PDB entry 1VQO | X-ray diffraction, 2.20 A resolution | chains 0 and B of the 32 polymer chains in the assembly

[Chain 0]
Molecule: 23S ribosomal RNA
Source organism: Haloarcula marismortui
Sequence (2922 nucleotides; row label = number of the first residue in the row):
     2 UUGGCUACUAUGCCAGCUGGUGGAUUGCUCGGCUCAGGCGCUGAUGAAGG
    52 ACGUGCCAAGCUGCGAUAAGCCAUGGGGAGCCGCACGGAGGCGAAGAACC
   102 AUGGAUUUCCGAAUGAGAAUCUCUCUAACAAUUGCUUCGCGCAAUGAGGA
   152 ACCCCGAGAACUGAAACAUCUCAGUAUCGGGAGGAACAGAAAACGCAAUG
   202 UGAUGUCGUUAGUAACCGCGAGUGAACGCGAUACAGCCCAAACCGAAGCC
   252 CUCACGGGCAAUGUGGUGUCAGGGCUACCUCUCAUCAGCCGACCGUCUCG
   302 ACGAAGUCUCUUGGAACAGAGCGUGAUACAGGGUGACAACCCCGUACUCG
   352 AGACCAGUACGACGUGCGGUAGUGCCAGAGUAGCGGGGGUUGGAUAUCCC
   402 UCGCGAAUAACGCAGGCAUCGACUGCGAAGGCUAAACACAACCUGAGACC
   452 GAUAGUGAACAAGUAGUGUGAACGAACGCUGCAAAGUACCCUCAGAAGGG
   502 AGGCGAAAUAGAGCAUGAAAUCAGUUGGCGAUCGAGCGACAGGGCAUACA
   552 AGGUCCCUCGACGAAUGACCGACGCGCGAGCGUCCAGUAAGACUCACGGG
   602 AAGCCGAUGUUCUGUCGUACGUUUUGAAAAACGAGCCAGGGAGUGUGUCU
   652 GCAUGGCAAGUCUAACCGGAGUAUCCGGGGAGGCACAGGGAAACCGACAU
   702 GGCCGCAGGGCUUUGCCCGAGGGCCGCCGUCUUCAAGGGCGGGGAGCCAU
   752 GUGGACACGACCCGAAUCCGGACGAUCUACGCAUGGACAAGAUGAAGCGU
   802 GCCGAAAGGCACGUGGAAGUCUGUUAGAGUUGGUGUCCUACAAUACCCUC
   852 UCGUGAUCUAUGUGUAGGGGUGAAAGGCCCAUCGAGUCCGGCAACAGCUG
   902 GUUCCAAUCGAAACAUGUCGAAGCAUGACCUCCGCCGAGGUAGUCUGUGA
   952 GGUAGAGCGACCGAUUGGUGUGUCCGCCUCCGAGAGGAGUCGGCACACCU
  1002 GUCAAACUCCAAACUUACAGACGCCGUUUGACGCGGGGAUUCCGGUGCGC
  1052 GGGGUAAGCCUGUGUACCAGGAGGGGAACAACCCAGAGAUAGGUUAAGGU
  1102 CCCCAAGUGUGGAUUAAGUGUAAUCCUCUGAAGGUGGUCUCGAGCCCUAG
  1152 ACAGCCGGGAGGUGAGCUUAGAAGCAGCUACCCUCUAAGAAAAGCGUAAC
  1202 AGCUUACCGGCCGAGGUUUGAGGCGCCCAAAAUGAUCGGGACUCAAAUCC
  1252 ACCACCGAGACCUGUCCGUACCACUCAUACUGGUAAUCGAGUAGAUUGGC
  1302 GCUCUAAUUGGAUGGAAGUAGGGGUGAAAACUCCUAUGGACCGAUUAGUG
  1352 ACGAAAAUCCUGGCCAUAGUAGCAGCGAUAGUCGGGUGAGAACCCCGACG
  1402 GCCUAAUGGAUAAGGGUUCCUCAGCACUGCUGAUCAGCUGAGGGUUAGCC
  1452 GGUCCUAAGUCAUACCGCAACUCGACUAUGACGAAAUGGGAAACGGGUUA
  1502 AUAUUCCCGUGCCACUAUGCAGUGAAAGUUGACGCCCUGGGGUCGAUCAC
  1552 GCUGGGCAUUCGCCCAGUCGAACCGUCCAACUCCGUGGAAGCCGUAAUGG
  1602 CAGGAAGCGGACGAACGGCGGCAUAGGGAAACGUGAUUCAACCUGGGGCC
  1652 CAUGAAAAGACGAGCAUAGUGUCCGUACCGAGAACCGACACAGGUGUCCA
  1702 UGGCGGCGAAAGCCAAGGCCUGUCGGGAGCAACCAACGUUAGGGAAUUCG
  1752 GCAAGUUAGUCCCGUACCUUCGGAAGAAGGGAUGCCUGCUCCGGAACGGA
  1802 GCAGGUCGCAGUGACUCGGAAGCUCGGACUGUCUAGUAACAACAUAGGUG
  1852 ACCGCAAAUCCGCAAGGACUCGUACGGUCACUGAAUCCUGCCCAGUGCAG
  1902 GUAUCUGAACACCUCGUACAAGAGGACGAAGGACCUGUCAACGGCGGGGG
  1952 UAACUAUGACCCUCUUAAGGUAGCGUAGUACCUUGCCGCAUCAGUAGCGG
  2002 CUUGCAUGAAUGGAUUAACCAGAGCUUCACUGUCCCAACGUUGGGCCCGG
  2052 UGAACUGUACAUUCCAGUGCGGAGUCUGGAGACACCCAGGGGGAAGCGAA
  2102 GACCCUAUGGAGCUUUACUGCAGGCUGUCGCUGAGACGUGGUCGCCGAUG
  2152 UGCAGCAUAGGUAGGAGACACUACACAGGUACCCGCGCUAGCGGGCCACC
  2202 GAGUCAACAGUGAAAUACUACCCGUCGGUGACUGCGACUCUCACUCCGGG
  2252 AGGAGGACACCGAUAGCCGGGCAGUUUGACUGGGGCGGUACGCGCUCGAA
  2302 AAGAUAUCGAGCGCGCCCUAUGGCUAUCUCAGCCGGGACAGAGACCCGGC
  2352 GAAGAGUGCAAGAGCAAAAGAUAGCUUGACAGUGUUCUUCCCAACGAGGA
  2402 ACGCUGACGCGAAAGCGUGGUCUAGCGAACCAAUUAGCCUGCUUGAUGCG
  2452 GGCAAUUGAUGACAGAAAAGCUACCCUAGGGAUAACAGAGUCGUCACUCG
  2502 CAAGAGCACAUAUCGACCGAGUGGCUUGCUACCUCGAUGUCGGUUCCCUC
  2552 CAUCCUGCCCGUGCAGAAGCGGGCAAGGGUGAGGUUGUUCGCCUAUUAAA
  2602 GGAGGUCGUGAGCUGGGUUUAGACCGUCGUGAGACAGGUCGGCUGCUAUC
  2652 UACUGGGUGUGUAAUGGUGUCUGACAAGAACGACCGUAUAGUACGAGAGG
  2702 AACUACGGUUGGUGGCCACUGGUGUACCGGUUGUUCGAGAGAGCACGUGC
  2752 CGGGUAGCCACGCCACACGGGGUAAGAGCUGAACGCAUCUAAGCUCGAAA
  2802 CCCACUUGGAAAAGAGACACCGCCGAGGUCCCGCGUACAAGACGCGGUCG
  2852 AUAGACUCGGGGUGUGCGCGUCGAGGUAACGAGACGUUAAGCCCACGAGC
  2902 ACUAACAGACCAAAGCCAUCAU
Unresolved in the structure: 2-9, 126-127, 715, 971-998, 1560, 1952-1963, 2137-2236, 2339-2343, 2665-2666, 2915-2923
Construct notes: modified residue (628, 2587-2588, 2619, 2621)
Modified / non-standard residues: 1MA (6-hydro-1-methyladenosine-5'-monophosphate) at position 628, OMU (o2'-methyluridine 5'-monophosphate) at position 2587, OMG (o2'-methylguanosine-5'-monophosphate) at position 2588, UR3 (3-methyluridine-5'-monophoshate) at position 2619, PSU (pseudouridine-5'-monophosphate) at position 2621
Ion coordination: Na+ site 1: U12 (together with Sr2+) (shared with 1 residue of chain R); Mg2+ site 1 near G28 (its only coordinating residue here); Sr2+ site 1: G33, C34, U457; Na+ site 2: C40, A442, C443; Na+ site 3: G56, A59, G61; Sr2+ site 2: G84, C85 (shared with 1 residue of chain T); Sr2+ site 3: C85, A86, C87 (shared with 1 residue of chain T); Na+ site 4 near U108 (its only coordinating residue here); Mg2+ site 2 near U115 (its only coordinating residue here); Na+ site 5: C130, U146; Na+ site 6: C141, G142; Sr2+ site 4: G147, A183 (shared with 1 residue of chain M); 78 more Mg2+ sites not listed; 2 more K+ sites not listed; 58 more Na+ sites not listed; 86 more Sr2+ sites not listed

[Chain B]
Name: 50S ribosomal protein L3P
Source organism: Haloarcula marismortui
Amino-acid sequence (338 residues; row label = number of the first residue in the row; numbering starts at 0):
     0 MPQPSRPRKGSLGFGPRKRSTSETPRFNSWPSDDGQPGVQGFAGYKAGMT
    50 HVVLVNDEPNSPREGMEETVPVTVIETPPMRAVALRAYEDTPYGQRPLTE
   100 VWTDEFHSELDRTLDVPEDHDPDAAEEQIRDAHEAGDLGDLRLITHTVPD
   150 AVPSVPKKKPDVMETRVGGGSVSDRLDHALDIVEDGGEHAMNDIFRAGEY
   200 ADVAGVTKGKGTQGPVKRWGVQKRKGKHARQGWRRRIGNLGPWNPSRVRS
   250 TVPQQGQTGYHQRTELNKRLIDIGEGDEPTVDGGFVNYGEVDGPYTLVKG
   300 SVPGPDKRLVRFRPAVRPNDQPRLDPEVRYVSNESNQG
Unresolved in the structure: 0
Ion coordination: Sr2+ site 1: Gln230 (shared with G836(0), U2615(0) of chain 0); Na+ near Gln230 (its only coordinating residue here); Sr2+ site 2: Asn243, Ser245; Sr2+ site 3: Arg310 (shared with C2672(0) of chain 0); Mg2+ site 1: Asn335 (shared with A2757(0) of chain 0); Mg2+ site 2 near Gly337 (its only coordinating residue here)

[How chain 0 and chain B interact]
Contacting residue pairs (339; chain 0 residue first):
  U835(0) - Lys226(B)  phosphate contact
  U835(0) - Arg229(B)  salt bridge to the phosphate
  U835(0) - Gln230(B)  hydrogen bond to the phosphate
  G836(0) - Arg229(B)  phosphate contact
  G836(0) - Gln230(B)  phosphate contact
  U837(0) - Gln230(B)  phosphate contact
  U1234(0) - Pro244(B)  base contact
  U1234(0) - Arg246(B)  hydrogen bond to the base
  U1234(0) - Arg248(B)  sugar contact
  A1732(0) - Thr211(B)  hydrogen bond to the sugar
  A1732(0) - Gln212(B)  hydrogen bond to the sugar
  A1733(0) - Thr211(B)  sugar contact
  A1733(0) - Gln212(B)  sugar contact
  A1733(0) - Gly213(B)  hydrogen bond to the phosphate
  A1733(0) - Gln254(B)  sugar contact
  C1734(0) - Gly213(B)  phosphate contact
  C1734(0) - Arg234(B)  salt bridge to the phosphate
  C1734(0) - Arg235(B)  hydrogen bond to the sugar
  C1735(0) - Gly231(B)  sugar contact
  C1735(0) - Trp232(B)  phosphate contact
  C1735(0) - Arg233(B)  hydrogen bond to the phosphate
  C1735(0) - Arg234(B)  hydrogen bond to the phosphate
  C1735(0) - Arg235(B)  sugar contact
  A1736(0) - Gly231(B)  phosphate contact
  A1736(0) - Arg233(B)  salt bridge to the phosphate
  G1751(0) - Lys226(B)  hydrogen bond to the base
  C1753(0) - Lys226(B)  base contact
  C1753(0) - Arg229(B)  hydrogen bond to the base
  A1754(0) - Arg229(B)  hydrogen bond to the sugar
  U2034(0) - Gly225(B)  hydrogen bond to the phosphate
  C2035(0) - Lys224(B)  phosphate contact
  C2035(0) - Gly225(B)  hydrogen bond to the phosphate
  C2036(0) - Lys224(B)  salt bridge to the phosphate
  C2037(0) - Lys224(B)  hydrogen bond to the phosphate
  A2038(0) - Gln221(B)  phosphate contact
  A2038(0) - Lys222(B)  hydrogen bond to the phosphate
  A2038(0) - Lys224(B)  salt bridge to the phosphate
  A2039(0) - Val215(B)  phosphate contact
  A2039(0) - Lys222(B)  phosphate contact
  A2039(0) - Arg234(B)  salt bridge to the phosphate
  C2065(0) - Arg246(B)  hydrogen bond to the phosphate
  C2066(0) - Pro244(B)  phosphate contact
  C2066(0) - Arg246(B)  salt bridge to the phosphate
  G2090(0) - Gln253(B)  hydrogen bond to the base
  G2090(0) - Gln254(B)  hydrogen bond to the sugar
  G2091(0) - Arg235(B)  phosphate contact
  G2091(0) - Leu239(B)  base contact
  G2091(0) - Gln253(B)  hydrogen bond to the base
  G2092(0) - Trp232(B)  hydrogen bond to the phosphate
  G2092(0) - Arg235(B)  salt bridge to the phosphate
  G2092(0) - Leu239(B)  sugar contact
  G2093(0) - Asn238(B)  phosphate contact
  G2093(0) - Leu239(B)  hydrogen bond to the phosphate
  G2093(0) - Gly240(B)  sugar contact
  G2093(0) - Pro241(B)  hydrogen bond to the sugar
  G2093(0) - Trp242(B)  sugar contact
  G2093(0) - Pro244(B)  hydrogen bond to the sugar
  G2093(0) - Ser245(B)  hydrogen bond to the base
  G2093(0) - Arg246(B)  base contact
  G2093(0) - Val247(B)  base contact
  G2094(0) - Trp242(B)  sugar contact
  G2094(0) - Ser245(B)  sugar contact
  A2096(0) - Trp242(B)  sugar contact
  G2544(0) - His227(B)  base contact
  U2545(0) - Gln2(B)  hydrogen bond to the phosphate
  U2546(0) - Gln2(B)  hydrogen bond to the base
  U2546(0) - Gln221(B)  sugar contact
  U2546(0) - Ile236(B)  sugar contact
  U2546(0) - Gly237(B)  hydrogen bond to the sugar
  U2546(0) - Asn238(B)  base contact
  C2547(0) - Gln2(B)  base contact
  C2547(0) - Arg5(B)  salt bridge to the phosphate
  C2547(0) - Lys8(B)  phosphate contact
  C2547(0) - Val220(B)  phosphate contact
  C2547(0) - Gln221(B)  hydrogen bond to the phosphate
  C2547(0) - Asn238(B)  hydrogen bond to the base
  C2547(0) - Pro252(B)  phosphate contact
  C2548(0) - Arg5(B)  salt bridge to the phosphate
  C2548(0) - Arg7(B)  phosphate contact
  C2548(0) - Lys8(B)  hydrogen bond to the phosphate
  C2548(0) - Pro241(B)  base contact
  C2548(0) - Arg248(B)  sugar contact
  C2548(0) - Thr250(B)  hydrogen bond to the sugar
  C2548(0) - Val251(B)  sugar contact
  C2548(0) - Pro252(B)  sugar contact
  C2549(0) - Arg7(B)  salt bridge to the phosphate
  C2549(0) - Leu11(B)  phosphate contact
  C2549(0) - Arg248(B)  hydrogen bond to the sugar
  C2549(0) - Thr250(B)  sugar contact
  G2580(0) - Pro6(B)  phosphate contact
  U2581(0) - Ser4(B)  base contact
  U2581(0) - Arg5(B)  phosphate contact
  U2581(0) - Pro6(B)  phosphate contact
  G2582(0) - Pro3(B)  phosphate contact
  G2582(0) - Ser4(B)  hydrogen bond to the phosphate
  A2583(0) - Pro3(B)  phosphate contact
  C2591(0) - Pro1(B)  phosphate contact
  G2606(0) - Pro241(B)  base contact
  G2606(0) - Asn243(B)  hydrogen bond to the sugar
  G2606(0) - Arg248(B)  base contact
  U2607(0) - Trp242(B)  stacking on the base
  U2607(0) - Asn243(B)  hydrogen bond to the phosphate
  G2609(0) - Asn238(B)  base contact
  G2609(0) - Gly240(B)  base contact
  G2609(0) - Pro241(B)  sugar contact
  G2609(0) - Trp242(B)  hydrogen bond to the sugar
  U2610(0) - Asn238(B)  base contact
  U2610(0) - Trp242(B)  phosphate contact
  G2613(0) - Arg223(B)  hydrogen bond to the sugar
  G2613(0) - Trp232(B)  hydrogen bond to the sugar
  G2613(0) - Gly237(B)  base contact
  C2614(0) - Arg223(B)  hydrogen bond to the sugar
  C2614(0) - His227(B)  hydrogen bond to the sugar
  C2614(0) - Gln230(B)  phosphate contact
  C2614(0) - Trp232(B)  sugar contact
  U2615(0) - Lys226(B)  phosphate contact
  U2615(0) - His227(B)  sugar contact
  U2615(0) - Gln230(B)  phosphate contact
  G2616(0) - Lys226(B)  salt bridge to the phosphate
  A2653(0) - Arg246(B)  sugar contact
  A2653(0) - Val247(B)  hydrogen bond to the sugar
  C2654(0) - Val247(B)  sugar contact
  C2654(0) - Arg248(B)  sugar contact
  C2654(0) - Ser249(B)  phosphate contact
  C2654(0) - Gln253(B)  hydrogen bond to the sugar
  U2655(0) - Arg217(B)  hydrogen bond to the sugar
  U2655(0) - Ser249(B)  phosphate contact
  U2655(0) - Gln253(B)  hydrogen bond to the sugar
  U2655(0) - Gln254(B)  hydrogen bond to the sugar
  G2656(0) - Pro15(B)  phosphate contact
  G2656(0) - Arg16(B)  hydrogen bond to the phosphate
  G2656(0) - Lys17(B)  phosphate contact
  G2656(0) - Arg217(B)  salt bridge to the phosphate
  G2656(0) - Gly255(B)  sugar contact
  G2656(0) - Gln256(B)  hydrogen bond to the sugar
  G2657(0) - Lys17(B)  phosphate contact
  G2657(0) - Arg18(B)  hydrogen bond to the phosphate
  G2657(0) - Gln256(B)  sugar contact
  G2658(0) - Arg18(B)  salt bridge to the phosphate
  G2668(0) - Asp114(B)  hydrogen bond to the base
  U2669(0) - Thr112(B)  hydrogen bond to the sugar
  U2669(0) - Leu113(B)  sugar contact
  U2669(0) - Asp114(B)  sugar contact
  G2670(0) - Arg85(B)  base contact
  G2670(0) - Thr112(B)  sugar contact
  G2670(0) - Leu113(B)  sugar contact
  G2670(0) - Val161(B)  sugar contact
  U2671(0) - Arg25(B)  salt bridge to the phosphate
  U2671(0) - Arg85(B)  hydrogen bond to the base
  U2671(0) - Ile143(B)  sugar contact
  U2671(0) - Val161(B)  phosphate contact
  U2671(0) - Met162(B)  phosphate contact
  U2671(0) - Glu163(B)  hydrogen bond to the sugar
  C2672(0) - Arg25(B)  salt bridge to the phosphate
  C2672(0) - Arg85(B)  sugar contact
  C2672(0) - Tyr87(B)  hydrogen bond to the sugar
  C2672(0) - Pro96(B)  sugar contact
  C2672(0) - Arg141(B)  hydrogen bond to the phosphate
  C2672(0) - Met162(B)  phosphate contact
  C2672(0) - Glu163(B)  hydrogen bond to the phosphate
  U2673(0) - Tyr87(B)  sugar contact
  U2673(0) - Gln94(B)  hydrogen bond to the sugar
  U2673(0) - Arg141(B)  salt bridge to the phosphate
  G2674(0) - Tyr92(B)  sugar contact
  G2674(0) - Gly93(B)  phosphate contact
  G2674(0) - Gln94(B)  hydrogen bond to the phosphate
  A2678(0) - Leu11(B)  hydrogen bond to the sugar
  A2678(0) - Gly12(B)  base contact
  G2679(0) - Leu11(B)  sugar contact
  G2679(0) - Gly12(B)  sugar contact
  A2680(0) - Pro6(B)  base contact
  A2681(0) - Ser10(B)  hydrogen bond to the base
  C2682(0) - Arg316(B)  salt bridge to the phosphate
  C2707(0) - Asn59(B)  phosphate contact
  G2708(0) - Glu57(B)  phosphate contact
  G2708(0) - Asn59(B)  sugar contact
  G2713(0) - Pro6(B)  sugar contact
  U2714(0) - Arg7(B)  phosphate contact
  U2714(0) - Gly9(B)  hydrogen bond to the phosphate
  U2714(0) - Ser10(B)  hydrogen bond to the phosphate
  U2714(0) - Phe13(B)  sugar contact
  G2715(0) - Gly9(B)  phosphate contact
  G2715(0) - Ser10(B)  hydrogen bond to the phosphate
  G2715(0) - Phe13(B)  sugar contact
  G2715(0) - Arg16(B)  salt bridge to the phosphate
  G2715(0) - Arg262(B)  hydrogen bond to the sugar
  G2715(0) - Glu264(B)  hydrogen bond to the base
  G2716(0) - Thr206(B)  sugar contact
  G2716(0) - His260(B)  salt bridge to the phosphate
  G2716(0) - Arg262(B)  salt bridge to the phosphate
  G2716(0) - Glu264(B)  sugar contact
  G2716(0) - Ser300(B)  hydrogen bond to the base
  G2716(0) - Pro302(B)  sugar contact
  C2717(0) - Lys45(B)  hydrogen bond to the phosphate
  C2717(0) - Met48(B)  sugar contact
  C2717(0) - Thr206(B)  phosphate contact
  C2717(0) - Lys207(B)  hydrogen bond to the phosphate
  C2717(0) - Ser300(B)  sugar contact
  C2717(0) - Val301(B)  sugar contact
  C2717(0) - Pro302(B)  sugar contact
  C2717(0) - Gly303(B)  hydrogen bond to the phosphate
  C2718(0) - Lys45(B)  salt bridge to the phosphate
  C2718(0) - Met48(B)  sugar contact
  C2718(0) - Lys207(B)  salt bridge to the phosphate
  C2718(0) - Gly303(B)  phosphate contact
  A2719(0) - Met48(B)  sugar contact
  A2719(0) - Thr49(B)  hydrogen bond to the sugar
  A2719(0) - His50(B)  hydrogen bond to the sugar
  A2719(0) - Pro70(B)  base contact
  A2719(0) - Asn335(B)  sugar contact
  U2756(0) - Gly337(B)  hydrogen bond to the phosphate
  A2757(0) - Val285(B)  phosphate contact
  A2757(0) - Asn286(B)  sugar contact
  A2757(0) - Asn335(B)  phosphate contact
  A2757(0) - Gln336(B)  phosphate contact
  A2757(0) - Gly337(B)  phosphate contact
  G2758(0) - Val285(B)  phosphate contact
  G2758(0) - Asn286(B)  phosphate contact
  C2759(0) - Lys207(B)  salt bridge to the phosphate
  C2760(0) - Lys209(B)  salt bridge to the phosphate
  C2760(0) - Lys216(B)  salt bridge to the phosphate
  C2764(0) - Pro70(B)  sugar contact
  C2765(0) - Glu264(B)  base contact
  C2765(0) - Lys267(B)  hydrogen bond to the sugar
  C2765(0) - Gly299(B)  sugar contact
  C2765(0) - Ser300(B)  base contact
  A2766(0) - Leu265(B)  hydrogen bond to the sugar
  A2766(0) - Asn266(B)  sugar contact
  A2766(0) - Lys267(B)  hydrogen bond to the sugar
  A2766(0) - Lys298(B)  salt bridge to the phosphate
  C2767(0) - Asn266(B)  hydrogen bond to the phosphate
  C2767(0) - Arg316(B)  hydrogen bond to the phosphate
  C2767(0) - Asn318(B)  hydrogen bond to the phosphate
  A2768(0) - Arg316(B)  hydrogen bond to the base
  A2768(0) - Asn318(B)  hydrogen bond to the phosphate
  C2806(0) - Ser28(B)  hydrogen bond to the phosphate
  C2806(0) - Arg316(B)  sugar contact
  U2807(0) - Gly12(B)  base contact
  U2807(0) - Phe13(B)  sugar contact
  U2807(0) - Asn27(B)  hydrogen bond to the phosphate
  U2807(0) - Ser28(B)  phosphate contact
  U2807(0) - Thr263(B)  phosphate contact
  U2807(0) - Arg312(B)  salt bridge to the phosphate
  U2808(0) - Gly12(B)  sugar contact
  U2808(0) - Phe13(B)  hydrogen bond to the sugar
  U2808(0) - Gly14(B)  hydrogen bond to the sugar
  U2808(0) - Asn27(B)  hydrogen bond to the phosphate
  U2808(0) - Gln261(B)  hydrogen bond to the phosphate
  U2808(0) - Arg262(B)  phosphate contact
  U2808(0) - Thr263(B)  hydrogen bond to the phosphate
  G2809(0) - Gly14(B)  sugar contact
  G2809(0) - Pro15(B)  sugar contact
  G2809(0) - Lys17(B)  phosphate contact
  G2809(0) - Gln261(B)  phosphate contact
  G2810(0) - Lys17(B)  salt bridge to the phosphate
  G2810(0) - Thr20(B)  hydrogen bond to the phosphate
  G2815(0) - Tyr92(B)  hydrogen bond to the base
  G2817(0) - Arg95(B)  sugar contact
  A2818(0) - Arg95(B)  sugar contact
  A2818(0) - Pro96(B)  hydrogen bond to the sugar
  C2819(0) - Arg85(B)  hydrogen bond to the base
  C2819(0) - Pro96(B)  sugar contact
  C2819(0) - Leu97(B)  phosphate contact
  C2819(0) - Thr98(B)  phosphate contact
  C2819(0) - Glu99(B)  hydrogen bond to the sugar
  A2820(0) - Leu97(B)  phosphate contact
  A2820(0) - Thr98(B)  phosphate contact
  A2820(0) - Glu99(B)  sugar contact
  A2820(0) - Trp101(B)  hydrogen bond to the sugar
  A2820(0) - His119(B)  phosphate contact
  C2821(0) - Asp114(B)  hydrogen bond to the sugar
  C2821(0) - Val115(B)  hydrogen bond to the sugar
  C2821(0) - Pro116(B)  sugar contact
  C2821(0) - Glu117(B)  phosphate contact
  C2821(0) - Asp118(B)  phosphate contact
  C2821(0) - His119(B)  salt bridge to the phosphate
  C2822(0) - Asp114(B)  sugar contact
  C2822(0) - Val115(B)  sugar contact
  C2822(0) - Glu117(B)  hydrogen bond to the phosphate
  C2822(0) - Asp118(B)  hydrogen bond to the phosphate
  G2823(0) - Glu117(B)  phosphate contact
  A2827(0) - Asp114(B)  sugar contact
  G2828(0) - Asp114(B)  phosphate contact
  U2837(0) - Glu22(B)  base contact
  U2837(0) - Val154(B)  base contact
  U2837(0) - Lys156(B)  base contact
  U2837(0) - Pro304(B)  phosphate contact
  U2837(0) - Asp305(B)  sugar contact
  U2837(0) - Lys306(B)  salt bridge to the phosphate
  U2837(0) - Arg307(B)  hydrogen bond to the base
  A2838(0) - Lys207(B)  phosphate contact
  A2838(0) - Gly208(B)  hydrogen bond to the phosphate
  A2838(0) - Tyr259(B)  sugar contact
  A2838(0) - Arg307(B)  salt bridge to the phosphate
  C2839(0) - Arg18(B)  hydrogen bond to the phosphate
  C2839(0) - Gly208(B)  phosphate contact
  C2839(0) - Lys209(B)  phosphate contact
  C2839(0) - Gly210(B)  hydrogen bond to the phosphate
  C2839(0) - Gln256(B)  hydrogen bond to the phosphate
  A2840(0) - Gly210(B)  phosphate contact
  A2840(0) - Thr211(B)  hydrogen bond to the phosphate
  G2842(0) - Arg18(B)  hydrogen bond to the base
  A2843(0) - Arg18(B)  hydrogen bond to the base
  C2844(0) - Tyr259(B)  sugar contact
  C2846(0) - Pro155(B)  sugar contact
  C2846(0) - Lys156(B)  phosphate contact
  C2846(0) - Lys158(B)  salt bridge to the phosphate
  G2847(0) - Arg111(B)  salt bridge to the phosphate
  G2847(0) - Pro155(B)  sugar contact
  G2847(0) - Lys156(B)  phosphate contact
  G2847(0) - Lys157(B)  hydrogen bond to the phosphate
  G2847(0) - Lys158(B)  hydrogen bond to the phosphate
  G2848(0) - Arg111(B)  salt bridge to the phosphate
  G2848(0) - Lys157(B)  salt bridge to the phosphate
  G2851(0) - Lys157(B)  hydrogen bond to the phosphate
  A2852(0) - Lys157(B)  salt bridge to the phosphate
  U2853(0) - Pro155(B)  sugar contact
  G2860(0) - Gly282(B)  hydrogen bond to the base
  G2860(0) - Gln336(B)  base contact
  G2861(0) - Asp281(B)  sugar contact
  G2861(0) - Gly282(B)  sugar contact
  G2861(0) - Ser334(B)  hydrogen bond to the sugar
  G2861(0) - Gln336(B)  hydrogen bond to the base
  G2862(0) - Ser334(B)  hydrogen bond to the phosphate
  G2862(0) - Gln336(B)  sugar contact
  G2862(0) - Gly337(B)  phosphate contact
  G2863(0) - Gly337(B)  phosphate contact
  C2897(0) - Phe284(B)  sugar contact
  C2897(0) - Val285(B)  sugar contact
  C2897(0) - Asn286(B)  hydrogen bond to the sugar
  C2897(0) - Gln336(B)  hydrogen bond to the base
  G2898(0) - Gly282(B)  sugar contact
  G2898(0) - Phe284(B)  sugar contact
  G2898(0) - Asn286(B)  phosphate contact
  G2898(0) - Tyr287(B)  sugar contact
  G2898(0) - Gly288(B)  phosphate contact
  G2898(0) - Glu289(B)  sugar contact
  A2899(0) - Gly288(B)  phosphate contact
  A2899(0) - Glu289(B)  sugar contact
Other interface residues (no listed pair), chain 0 (126 interface residues in all): G834, C1750, G2073, A2089, A2095, U2539, G2712, C2720, G2845
Other interface residues (no listed pair), chain B (145 interface residues in all): Thr257, Gly283, Val315, Glu333

[In short]
Chain 0 and chain B form an interface of 126 and 145 residues respectively, with 113 hydrogen bonds, 37 salt
bridges and 1 aromatic stacking contact. Polar pairs include U1234(0)-Arg246(B), G1751(0)-Lys226(B) and
C1753(0)-Arg229(B). G33(0), C34(0) and U457(0) coordinate Sr2+ site 1.
Chain 0 is 23S ribosomal RNA and chain B is 50S ribosomal protein L3P, both from Haloarcula marismortui; the
structure, The structure of CCPMN bound to the large ribosomal subunit haloarcula marismortui, was determined
by X-ray diffraction, deposited together with 1VQ4, 1VQ5, 1VQ8, 1VQ9, 1VQK, 1VQL, 1VQM and 1VQP.
